PDB entry 8ZKU | electron microscopy, 3.34 A resolution | chains B and C of the 4 polymer chains in the assembly

== Chain B (and C) ==
Name: Polycystin-2
Organism: Homo sapiens
Notes: chain C of this document is another copy of the same molecule, construct and numbering; everything in this record applies to it too
Reference sequence: Q13563 (PKD2_HUMAN); residue numbers follow UniProt; this construct covers 1-968
Amino-acid sequence (1007 residues; row label = number of the first residue in the row; numbers below 1 keep their minus sign (Met-38 is residue -38)):
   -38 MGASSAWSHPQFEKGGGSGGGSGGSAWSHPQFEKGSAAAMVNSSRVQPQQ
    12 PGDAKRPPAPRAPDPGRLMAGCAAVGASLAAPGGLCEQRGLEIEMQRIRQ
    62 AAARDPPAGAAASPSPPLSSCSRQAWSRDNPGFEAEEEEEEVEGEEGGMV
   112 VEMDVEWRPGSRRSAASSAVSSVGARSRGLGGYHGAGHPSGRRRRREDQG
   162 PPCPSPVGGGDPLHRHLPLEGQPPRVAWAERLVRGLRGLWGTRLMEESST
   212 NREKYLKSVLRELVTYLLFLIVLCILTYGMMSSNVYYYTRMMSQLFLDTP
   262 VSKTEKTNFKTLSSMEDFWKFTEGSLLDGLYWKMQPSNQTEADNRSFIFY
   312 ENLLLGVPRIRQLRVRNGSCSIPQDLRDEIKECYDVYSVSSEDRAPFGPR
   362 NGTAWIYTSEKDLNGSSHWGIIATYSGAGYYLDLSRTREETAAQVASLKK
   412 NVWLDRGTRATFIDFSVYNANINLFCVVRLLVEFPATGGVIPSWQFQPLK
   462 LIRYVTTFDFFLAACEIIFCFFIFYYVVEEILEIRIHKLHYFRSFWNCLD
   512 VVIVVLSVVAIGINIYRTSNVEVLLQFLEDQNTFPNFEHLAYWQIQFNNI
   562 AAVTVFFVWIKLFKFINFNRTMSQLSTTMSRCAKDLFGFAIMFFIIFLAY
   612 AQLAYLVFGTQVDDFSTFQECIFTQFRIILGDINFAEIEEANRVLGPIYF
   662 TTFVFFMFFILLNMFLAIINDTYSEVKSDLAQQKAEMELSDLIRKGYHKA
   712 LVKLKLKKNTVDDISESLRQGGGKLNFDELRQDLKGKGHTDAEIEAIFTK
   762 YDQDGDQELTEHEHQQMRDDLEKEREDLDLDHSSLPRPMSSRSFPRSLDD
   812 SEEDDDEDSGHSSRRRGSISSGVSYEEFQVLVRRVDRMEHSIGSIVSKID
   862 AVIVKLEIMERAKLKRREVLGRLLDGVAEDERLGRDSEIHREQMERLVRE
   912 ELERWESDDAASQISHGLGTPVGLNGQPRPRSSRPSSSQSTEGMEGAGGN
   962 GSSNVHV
Not modelled in the structure: -38 to 214, 297-304, 699-968 (chain C: -38 to 214, 295-310, 699-968)
Construct notes: initiating methionine (-38); expression tag (-37 to -4); linker (-3 to 0)
Covalently attached groups: N-acetylglucosamine (NAG) linked to Asn328, Asn362, Asn375

== Interface between chain B and chain C ==
Contacting residue pairs (90):
  Thr238(B) - Gln613(C)
  Thr238(B) - Leu617(C)
  Met242(B) - Tyr616(C)
  Met242(B) - Gly620(C)
  Met242(B) - Thr621(C)
  Asn245(B) - Val347(C)
  Val246(B) - Thr621(C)
  Tyr247(B) - Thr621(C)
  Tyr247(B) - Asp624(C)  hydrogen bond
  Tyr248(B) - Ile382(C)
  Tyr248(B) - Ile383(C)  hydrophobic
  Tyr248(B) - Ile452(C)  hydrophobic
  Tyr249(B) - Thr448(C)
  Thr250(B) - Thr621(C)
  Met252(B) - Gly449(C)
  Met252(B) - Gly450(C)
  Arg306(B) - Glu340(C)  salt bridge
  Tyr311(B) - Arg417(C)  hydrogen bond (backbone-side chain)
  Glu312(B) - Arg417(C)  salt bridge
  Glu312(B) - Ala447(C)
  Asn313(B) - Thr448(C)
  Trp380(B) - Arg654(C)  hydrogen bond (backbone-side chain)
  Gly381(B) - Arg654(C)
  Tyr429(B) - Pro334(C)
  Tyr429(B) - Leu337(C)  hydrophobic
  Tyr429(B) - Ile341(C)  hydrophobic
  Asn430(B) - Ala447(C)
  Asn430(B) - Thr448(C)
  Ala431(B) - Cys331(C)
  Ala431(B) - Ile341(C)  hydrophobic
  Ala431(B) - Cys344(C)
  Asn432(B) - Cys331(C)
  Asn432(B) - Tyr345(C)
  Asn432(B) - Ala447(C)  hydrogen bond (side chain-backbone)
  Ile433(B) - Thr448(C)
  Ile463(B) - Pro334(C)  hydrophobic
  Val466(B) - Ser332(C)
  Leu539(B) - Asp336(C)
  Gln542(B) - Glu340(C)
  Asn560(B) - Asn653(C)
  Asn560(B) - Leu656(C)
  Ala563(B) - Leu614(C)  hydrophobic
  Ala563(B) - Leu617(C)  hydrophobic
  Ala563(B) - Val618(C)  hydrophobic
  Val564(B) - Leu656(C)  hydrophobic
  Val566(B) - Gln613(C)
  Phe567(B) - Ala610(C)  hydrophobic
  Phe567(B) - Tyr611(C)  hydrophobic
  Trp570(B) - Ala610(C)  hydrophobic
  Trp570(B) - Gln613(C)  hydrogen bond
  Leu573(B) - Ile606(C)  hydrophobic
  Phe574(B) - Met603(C)
  Phe574(B) - Ile606(C)  hydrophobic
  Phe574(B) - Ile607(C)  hydrophobic
  Thr582(B) - Lys595(C)
  Thr582(B) - Asp596(C)  hydrogen bond
  Met583(B) - Gly599(C)
  Met583(B) - Met603(C)  hydrophobic
  Leu586(B) - Gly599(C)
  Leu586(B) - Phe600(C)
  Leu586(B) - Met603(C)  hydrophobic
  Leu586(B) - Met675(C)  hydrophobic
  Met590(B) - Met675(C)  hydrophobic
  Leu597(B) - Ile671(C)  hydrophobic
  Phe604(B) - Phe670(C)  hydrophobic
  Phe605(B) - Phe666(C)  hydrophobic
  Glu631(B) - Glu650(C)
  Phe634(B) - Phe646(C)  hydrophobic
  Phe634(B) - Pro658(C)  hydrophobic
  Phe634(B) - Thr662(C)
  Phe637(B) - Thr662(C)
  Phe637(B) - Val665(C)  hydrophobic
  Arg638(B) - Phe646(C)
  Arg638(B) - Phe661(C)
  Ile640(B) - Phe670(C)  hydrophobic
  Leu641(B) - Phe661(C)  hydrophobic
  Leu641(B) - Val665(C)  hydrophobic
  Leu641(B) - Phe669(C)  hydrophobic
  Asp643(B) - Ile644(C)
  Leu673(B) - Phe670(C)  hydrophobic
  Phe676(B) - Phe670(C)
  Leu677(B) - Asn674(C)
  Ile680(B) - Ile671(C)
  Ile680(B) - Met675(C)  hydrophobic
  Asn681(B) - Ala678(C)
  Tyr684(B) - Asp596(C)  hydrogen bond
  Tyr684(B) - Ile679(C)
  Tyr684(B) - Asp682(C)
  Ser685(B) - Asp682(C)
  Lys688(B) - Asp682(C)  salt bridge
Also at the interface, not in a pair above, chain B (63 interface residues in all): Cys235, Arg251, Phe310, Leu314, Ile382, Trp455, Ile571, Ile577, Thr589
Also at the interface, not in a pair above, chain C (63 interface residues in all): Glu343, Asp346, Arg420, Ser627, Ile639, Gly642, Glu651, Thr683, Glu686

== Summary ==
Chain B and chain C each contribute 63 residues to their interface; the contacts include 7 hydrogen bonds and
3 salt bridges. Among the polar pairs are Arg306(B)-Glu340(C), Glu312(B)-Arg417(C) and Lys688(B)-Asp682(C).
Covalently linked N-acetylglucosamine: at Asn328(B), Asn362(B) and Asn375(B).
Chain B and chain C are both Polycystin-2 (Homo sapiens); the structure, Structure of
Polycystin-1/Polycystin-2 complex with GOF mutations, was determined by electron microscopy.
